3CDY - chains A and B; structure by X-ray diffraction, 2.43 A resolution.

Chain A (and B):
Molecule: Immunoglobulin light chain
Source organism: Homo sapiens
Notes: engineered mutation(s): H87Y; chain B of this document is another copy of the same molecule, construct and numbering; everything in this record applies to it too
Chain sequence (109 residues; row label = number of the first residue in the row; numbers below 1 keep their minus sign (Ser-1 is residue -1)):
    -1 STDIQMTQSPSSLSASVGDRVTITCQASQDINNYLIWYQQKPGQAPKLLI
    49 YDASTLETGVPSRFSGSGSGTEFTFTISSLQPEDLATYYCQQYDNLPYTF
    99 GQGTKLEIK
Disordered / not traced: -1
Cystine bridges: Cys23-Cys88

Interface between chain A and chain B:
Pairs across the interface (31):
  Ile34(A) - Tyr96(B)  hydrophobic
  Tyr36(A) - Gln89(B)  hydrogen bond
  Tyr36(A) - Phe98(B)  hydrophobic
  Gln38(A) - Gln38(B)  hydrogen bond
  Gln38(A) - Tyr87(B)  hydrogen bond
  Gln42(A) - Tyr87(B)  hydrogen bond (backbone-side chain)
  Ala43(A) - Tyr87(B)  hydrophobic
  Ala43(A) - Phe98(B)  hydrophobic
  Ala43(A) - Gly99(B)
  Pro44(A) - Phe98(B)
  Leu46(A) - Pro95(B)  hydrophobic
  Leu46(A) - Tyr96(B)
  Glu55(A) - Asp1(B)
  Glu55(A) - Pro95(B)
  Tyr87(A) - Gln38(B)  hydrogen bond
  Tyr87(A) - Gln42(B)  hydrogen bond (side chain-backbone)
  Tyr87(A) - Ala43(B)  hydrophobic
  Gln89(A) - Tyr36(B)  hydrogen bond
  Tyr91(A) - Leu94(B)
  Tyr91(A) - Tyr96(B)
  Leu94(A) - Tyr49(B)  hydrophobic
  Leu94(A) - Tyr91(B)
  Pro95(A) - Leu46(B)  hydrophobic
  Tyr96(A) - Ile34(B)  hydrophobic
  Tyr96(A) - Leu46(B)
  Tyr96(A) - Tyr91(B)
  Tyr96(A) - Tyr96(B)
  Phe98(A) - Tyr36(B)  hydrophobic
  Phe98(A) - Ala43(B)  hydrophobic
  Phe98(A) - Pro44(B)
  Gly99(A) - Ala43(B)
Also at the interface, not in a pair above, chain A (19 interface residues in all): Asp1, Tyr49, Gln100
Also at the interface, not in a pair above, chain B (19 interface residues in all): Glu55, Gln100

In short:
The chain A/chain B interface involves 19 residues from each chain, with 7 hydrogen bonds. Polar pairs include
Tyr36(A)-Gln89(B), Gln38(A)-Gln38(B) and Gln38(A)-Tyr87(B).
Both chains are Immunoglobulin light chain (Homo sapiens). Entry 3CDY (AL-09 H87Y, immunoglobulin light chain
variable domain) was determined by X-ray diffraction, deposited together with 3CDC and 3CDF.
